6Q0W - chains B and C of the 5 polymer chains in the assembly; structure by X-ray diffraction, 2.90 A resolution.

== Chain B ==
Protein: DDB1- and CUL4-associated factor 15
Source organism: Homo sapiens
Notes: fragment: N-terminal domain
UniProt: Q66K64 (DCA15_HUMAN); numbering as in UniProt (aligned over 34-260)
Sequence (276 residues; row label = number of the first residue in the row; numbers below 1 keep their minus sign (Met-15 is residue -15)):
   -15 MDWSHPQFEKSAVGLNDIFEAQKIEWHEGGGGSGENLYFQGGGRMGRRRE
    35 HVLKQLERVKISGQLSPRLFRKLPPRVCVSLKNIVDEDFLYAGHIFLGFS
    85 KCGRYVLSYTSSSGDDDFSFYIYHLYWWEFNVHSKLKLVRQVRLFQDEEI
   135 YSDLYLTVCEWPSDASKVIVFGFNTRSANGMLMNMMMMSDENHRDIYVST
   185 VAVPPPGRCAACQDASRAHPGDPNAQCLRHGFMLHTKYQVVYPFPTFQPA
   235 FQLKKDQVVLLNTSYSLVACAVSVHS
Disordered / not traced: -15 to 32, 98-102, 164-170, 201-207, 260
Differences from the reference sequence: initiating methionine (-15); expression tag (-14 to 33)
Curated features (UniProtKB/Swiss-Prot):
  - binding site (Zn(2+)): Cys193, Cys196, Cys211, His214
  - binding site (E7820): Phe231, Ala234, Phe235
  - modified residue: Ser50 (Phosphoserine)
Bound ions: Zn2+: Cys193, Cys196, Cys211
Ligand contacts: Indisulam (EF6; N~1~-(3-chloro-1H-indol-7-yl)benzene-1,4-disulfonamide): Thr230, Phe231, Gln232, Pro233, Ala234, Phe235
From the paper describing this entry:
  - binding site for Indisulam: Ala234, Phe235

== Chain C ==
Protein: DDB1- and CUL4-associated factor 15
Source organism: Homo sapiens
Notes: fragment: C-terminal domain
UniProt: Q66K64 (DCA15_HUMAN); residue numbers follow UniProt; this construct covers 383-600
Sequence (263 residues; numbered 338 to 600; the number before each row is that of its first residue):
   338 MDWSHPQFEKSAVGLNDIFEAQKIEWHEGGGGSGENLYFQGGGRMEPGYV
   388 NYTKLYYVLESGEGTEPEDELEDDKISLPFVVTDLRGRNLRPMRERTAVQ
   438 GQYLTVEQLTLDFEYVINEVIRHDATWGHQFCSFSDYDIVILEVCPETNQ
   488 VLINIGLLLLAFPSPTEEGQLRPKTYHTSLKVAWDLNTGIFETVSVGDLT
   538 EVKGQTSGSVWSSYRKSCVDMVMKWLVPESSGRYVNRMTNEALHKGCSLK
   588 VLADSERYTWIVL
Disordered / not traced: 338-382, 397-413, 504-507, 580-584
Differences from the reference sequence: initiating methionine (338); expression tag (339-382)
Ligand contacts: Indisulam (EF6; N~1~-(3-chloro-1H-indol-7-yl)benzene-1,4-disulfonamide): Val477, Ile478, Arg552, Val556, Val559, Met560, Leu563

== Chain B / chain C interface ==
Residue-residue contacts (155):
  Pro51(B) with Glu593(C); Tyr595(C), hydrogen bond (backbone-side chain)
  Phe54(B) with Tyr595(C), hydrogen bond (backbone-side chain)
  Arg55(B) with Tyr595(C), hydrogen bond (backbone-side chain)
  Pro59(B) with Tyr595(C); Trp597(C), hydrophobic
  Arg60(B) with Tyr595(C), hydrogen bond (backbone-backbone)
  Val61(B) with Tyr595(C), hydrogen bond (backbone-backbone); Thr596(C); Trp597(C), hydrogen bond (backbone-backbone)
  Cys62(B) with Trp597(C), hydrophobic
  Val63(B) with Trp597(C), hydrogen bond (backbone-backbone); Ile598(C); Val599(C), hydrogen bond (backbone-backbone)
  Ser64(B) with Val599(C)
  Leu65(B) with Ile598(C), hydrophobic; Val599(C), hydrogen bond (backbone-backbone); Leu600(C), hydrophobic
  Ile68(B) with Ile598(C), hydrophobic
  Ile79(B) with Asn577(C)
  Phe80(B) with Asn577(C), hydrogen bond (backbone-side chain); Leu589(C), hydrophobic
  Leu81(B) with Met575(C); Thr576(C); Leu589(C)
  Gly82(B) with Met575(C); Leu589(C)
  Phe83(B) with Asn573(C), hydrogen bond (backbone-side chain); Met575(C); Leu589(C); Ala590(C); Asp591(C); Thr596(C); Ile598(C), hydrophobic
  Lys85(B) with Gly569(C), hydrogen bond (side chain-backbone); Arg570(C); Tyr571(C), hydrogen bond (side chain-backbone); Arg594(C)
  Gly87(B) with Asp591(C); Arg594(C)
  Leu91(B) with Met575(C), hydrophobic
  Tyr93(B) with Asn577(C)
  Phe114(B) with Thr596(C); Ile598(C), hydrophobic
  Arg124(B) with Leu422(C)
  Val126(B) with Leu422(C), hydrophobic
  Gln130(B) with Gly424(C)
  Leu140(B) with Thr576(C), hydrogen bond (backbone-side chain)
  Thr141(B) with Arg574(C); Met575(C); Thr576(C)
  Val142(B) with Asn573(C); Arg574(C); Met575(C), hydrogen bond (backbone-backbone)
  Cys143(B) with Asn573(C)
  Glu144(B) with Val572(C); Asn573(C), hydrogen bond
  Pro146(B) with Gly569(C); Arg570(C); Tyr571(C); Val572(C), hydrophobic
  Ser147(B) with Arg570(C), hydrogen bond
  Ala195(B) with Gln439(C)
  Asn208(B) with Arg423(C)
  Gln210(B) with Leu422(C)
  Cys211(B) with Gln439(C)
  Leu212(B) with Tyr394(C); Leu427(C), hydrophobic; Gln439(C), hydrogen bond (backbone-side chain); Tyr440(C); Leu441(C)
  Arg213(B) with Gln437(C); Gln439(C)
  Gly215(B) with Leu422(C)
  Phe216(B) with Thr420(C); Leu441(C), hydrophobic
  Met217(B) with Val419(C); Thr420(C), hydrogen bond (backbone-backbone); Asp421(C)
  Leu218(B) with Phe417(C), hydrophobic; Val443(C), hydrophobic
  His219(B) with Pro416(C); Phe417(C); Val418(C), hydrogen bond (backbone-backbone); Thr420(C)
  Thr220(B) with Leu415(C); Pro416(C), hydrogen bond (side chain-backbone); Phe417(C)
  Tyr222(B) with Leu415(C), hydrophobic
  Tyr226(B) with Asp473(C); Ser544(C); Gly545(C), hydrogen bond (side chain-backbone); Trp548(C)
  Pro227(B) with Asp475(C); Trp548(C); Arg552(C)
  Phe228(B) with Arg552(C), hydrogen bond (backbone-side chain)
  Thr230(B) with Val477(C); Arg552(C)
  Gln232(B) with Val477(C); Ile478(C), hydrogen bond (side chain-backbone)
  Pro233(B) with Val572(C); Arg574(C)
  Ala234(B) with Val572(C)
  Phe235(B) with Ile478(C); Leu479(C); Glu480(C); Val481(C); Val559(C), hydrophobic
  Leu237(B) with Val572(C)
  Lys238(B) with Glu480(C); Val481(C); Pro483(C); Arg570(C)
  Lys239(B) with Pro483(C), hydrogen bond (side chain-backbone); Asn486(C), hydrogen bond
  Asp240(B) with Arg570(C), salt bridge
  Leu244(B) with Val481(C), hydrophobic; Val488(C), hydrophobic
  Asn246(B) with Phe450(C); Ile476(C), hydrogen bond (side chain-backbone)
  Ser248(B) with Phe450(C); Tyr474(C)
  Tyr249(B) with Asp449(C); Phe450(C), hydrogen bond (backbone-backbone)
  Ser250(B) with Leu448(C); Phe450(C)
  Leu251(B) with Leu446(C); Thr447(C); Leu448(C), hydrogen bond (backbone-backbone); Phe450(C); Trp521(C), hydrophobic
  Val252(B) with Leu415(C), hydrophobic; Gln445(C); Leu446(C); Thr447(C)
  Ala253(B) with Glu444(C); Gln445(C); Leu446(C), hydrogen bond (backbone-backbone); Leu523(C), hydrophobic
  Cys254(B) with Phe417(C), hydrophobic; Glu444(C)
  Ala255(B) with Thr442(C); Val443(C); Glu444(C), hydrogen bond (backbone-backbone)
  Val256(B) with Thr442(C)
  Ser257(B) with Tyr440(C); Leu441(C); Thr442(C), hydrogen bond (backbone-backbone)
  Val258(B) with Tyr440(C); Leu441(C), hydrophobic
  His259(B) with Gln437(C), hydrogen bond (backbone-side chain); Gln439(C); Tyr440(C), hydrogen bond (backbone-backbone); Thr442(C), hydrogen bond
Other interface residues (no listed pair), chain B (81 interface residues in all): Ser84, Cys86, Val90, Trp145, Ala209, Lys221, Pro229, Phe231, Gln236, Leu245, Thr247
Other interface residues (no listed pair), chain C (70 interface residues in all): Ser414, Glu451, Ile490, Glu566, Ala579, Leu586

== Overview ==
81 residues of chain B and 70 residues of chain C are in contact; the contacts include 35 hydrogen bonds and 1
salt bridge. Polar contacts include Asp240(B)-Arg570(C), Pro51(B)-Tyr595(C) and Phe54(B)-Tyr595(C). Indisulam
is bound between chain B and chain C. The paper reports a binding site for Indisulam at Ala234(B) and
Phe235(B).
Chain B is DDB1- and CUL4-associated factor 15 and chain C is DDB1- and CUL4-associated factor 15, both from
Homo sapiens; the structure, Structure of DDB1-DDA1-DCAF15 complex bound to Indisulam and RBM39, was
determined by X-ray diffraction together with 6Q0R and 6Q0V from the same study.
